2XAP - chains A and B of the 4 polymer chains in the assembly; structure by X-ray diffraction, 2.10 A resolution.

Chain A (and B):
Name: Ribonucleoside-diphosphate reductase 1 subunit alpha
Organism: Escherichia coli
Notes: EC 1.17.4.1; chain B of this document is another copy of the same molecule, construct and numbering; everything in this record applies to it too
UniProt: P00452 (RIR1_ECOLI); numbering as in UniProt (aligned over 1-761)
Chain sequence (761 residues; numbered 1 to 761; the number before each row is that of its first residue):
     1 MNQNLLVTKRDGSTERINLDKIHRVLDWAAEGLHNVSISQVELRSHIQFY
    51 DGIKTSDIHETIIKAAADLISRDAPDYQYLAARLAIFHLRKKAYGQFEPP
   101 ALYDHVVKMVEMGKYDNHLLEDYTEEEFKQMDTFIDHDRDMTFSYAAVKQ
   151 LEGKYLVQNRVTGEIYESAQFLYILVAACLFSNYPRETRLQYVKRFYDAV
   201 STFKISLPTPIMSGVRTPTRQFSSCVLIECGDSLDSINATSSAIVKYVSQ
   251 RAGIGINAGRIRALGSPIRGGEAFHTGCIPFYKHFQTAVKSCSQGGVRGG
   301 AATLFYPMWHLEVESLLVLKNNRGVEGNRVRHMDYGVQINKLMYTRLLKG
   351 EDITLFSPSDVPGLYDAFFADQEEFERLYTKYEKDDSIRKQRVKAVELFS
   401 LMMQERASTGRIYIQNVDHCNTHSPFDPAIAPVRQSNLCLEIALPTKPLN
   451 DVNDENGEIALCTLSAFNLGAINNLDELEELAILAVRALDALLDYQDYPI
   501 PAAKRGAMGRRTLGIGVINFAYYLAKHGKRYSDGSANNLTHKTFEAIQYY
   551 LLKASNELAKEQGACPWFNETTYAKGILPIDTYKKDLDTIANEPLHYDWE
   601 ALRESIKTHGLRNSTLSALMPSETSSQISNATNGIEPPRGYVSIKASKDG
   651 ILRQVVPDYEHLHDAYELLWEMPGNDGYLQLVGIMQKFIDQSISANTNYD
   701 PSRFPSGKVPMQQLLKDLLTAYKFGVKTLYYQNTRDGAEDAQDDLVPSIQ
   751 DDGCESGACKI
Not modelled in the structure: 1-3, 268-273, 738-761
Modified positions: Tyr731 (meta-nitro-tyrosine; NIY)
Swiss-Prot annotation at these positions:
  - active site: Asn437 (Proton acceptor), Cys439 (Cysteine radical intermediate), Glu441 (Proton acceptor)
  - binding site (ATP): Lys9, Glu15 to Lys21, Thr55, Lys91
  - binding site (GDP): Thr209, Asn437, Glu441, Glu623 to Ser625
  - binding site (dTTP): Asp232 to Leu234, Arg262, Arg269
  - site: Cys225 (Important for hydrogen atom transfer), Cys462 (Important for hydrogen atom transfer), Tyr730 (Important for electron transfer), Cys754 (Interacts with thioredoxin/glutaredoxin), Cys759 (Interacts with thioredoxin/glutaredoxin)
  - modified residue: Lys283 (N6-acetyllysine)
  - natural variant: Met1 to Asn2 (deletion: In 15% of the chains), Met1 (deletion: In 30% of the chains)
  - mutagenesis: Glu441 (E441A/Q: Loss of activity; E441D: Decrease in activity), Tyr730 (Y730F: Loss of activity)
From the paper describing this entry:
  - contacts within the chain: Cys439-Tyr730
  - catalytic residues: Cys439 (citing earlier work)

How chain A and chain B interact:
Residue-residue contacts (42):
  Leu234(A) - Val245(B)  hydrophobic
  Leu234(A) - Ser249(B)
  Asp235(A) - Lys246(B)  salt bridge
  Asn238(A) - Ser242(B)  hydrogen bond (side chain-backbone)
  Asn238(A) - Val245(B)
  Ser241(A) - His284(B)  hydrogen bond
  Ser242(A) - Asn238(B)  hydrogen bond (backbone-side chain)
  Ser242(A) - Ser242(B)
  Val245(A) - Leu234(B)  hydrophobic
  Val245(A) - Asn238(B)
  Lys246(A) - Leu234(B)
  Lys246(A) - Asp235(B)  salt bridge
  Ser249(A) - Leu234(B)
  Thr276(A) - Ser291(B)
  Thr276(A) - Cys292(B)
  Thr276(A) - Ser293(B)
  Thr276(A) - Gln294(B)
  Pro280(A) - Lys290(B)
  Pro280(A) - Ser291(B)
  Pro280(A) - Ser293(B)
  Phe281(A) - Ser291(B)
  Lys283(A) - Thr287(B)
  His284(A) - Ser241(B)  hydrogen bond
  His284(A) - His284(B)
  His284(A) - Thr287(B)  hydrogen bond
  His284(A) - Ala288(B)  hydrogen bond (side chain-backbone)
  Thr287(A) - Lys283(B)
  Thr287(A) - His284(B)  hydrogen bond
  Thr287(A) - Thr287(B)  hydrogen bond
  Ala288(A) - His284(B)  hydrogen bond (backbone-side chain)
  Lys290(A) - Pro280(B)
  Ser291(A) - Thr276(B)
  Ser291(A) - Pro280(B)
  Ser291(A) - Phe281(B)
  Cys292(A) - Thr276(B)
  Ser293(A) - Thr276(B)
  Ser293(A) - Pro280(B)
  Gln294(A) - Leu264(B)
  Gln294(A) - Thr276(B)
  Gly295(A) - Gly327(B)
  Gly327(A) - Gly295(B)
  Gly327(A) - Gly296(B)
Other interface residues (no listed pair), chain A (27 interface residues in all): Leu264, Glu326, Asp451, Val452, Asn453
Other interface residues (no listed pair), chain B (27 interface residues in all): Glu326, Asp451, Asn453

In short:
The chain A/chain B interface involves 27 residues from each chain; the contacts include 9 hydrogen bonds and
2 salt bridges. Polar pairs include Asp235(A)-Lys246(B), Asn238(A)-Ser242(B) and Ser241(A)-His284(B). The
paper reports the catalytic residue Cys439(A); contacts within the chain involving Cys439(A) and Tyr730(A).
Chain A and chain B are both Ribonucleoside-diphosphate reductase 1 subunit alpha (Escherichia coli); the
structure, Ribonucleotide reductase Y731NO2Y modified R1 subunit of E. coli to 2. 1 A resolution, was
determined by X-ray diffraction together with 2X0X, 2XAK, 2XAV, 2XAW, 2XAY and 2XAZ from the same study.
